6ZVM - chain AAA; structure by X-ray diffraction, 1.80 A resolution.

Chain AAA:
Name: Neurotoxin
Organism: Clostridium botulinum
UniProtKB: Q8GR96 (Q8GR96_CLOBO); residues 857-1291 here = UniProt positions 857-1291
Amino-acid sequence (438 residues; each row starts with the number of its first residue):
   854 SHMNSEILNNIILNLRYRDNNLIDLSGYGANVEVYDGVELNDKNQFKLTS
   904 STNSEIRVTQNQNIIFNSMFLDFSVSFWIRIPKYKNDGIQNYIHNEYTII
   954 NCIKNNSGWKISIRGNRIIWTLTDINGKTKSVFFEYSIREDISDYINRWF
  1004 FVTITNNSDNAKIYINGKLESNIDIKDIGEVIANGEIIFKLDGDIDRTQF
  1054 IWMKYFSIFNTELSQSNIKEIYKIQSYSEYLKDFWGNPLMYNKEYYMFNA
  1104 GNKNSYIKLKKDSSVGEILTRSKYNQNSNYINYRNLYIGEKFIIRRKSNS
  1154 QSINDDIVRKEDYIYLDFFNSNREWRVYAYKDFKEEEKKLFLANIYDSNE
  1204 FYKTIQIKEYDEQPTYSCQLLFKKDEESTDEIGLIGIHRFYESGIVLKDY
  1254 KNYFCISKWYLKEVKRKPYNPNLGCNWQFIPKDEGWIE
Unresolved in the structure: 854-855, 1152-1156, 1246-1251
Differences from the reference sequence: expression tag (854-856)
What the authors report for this chain:
  - binding site for N-acetyl-alpha-neuraminic acid: Gly1104, Asn1105, Trp1262, Tyr1263, Asn1273, Asn1275, Gly1277
  - binding site for beta-D-galactopyranose: Glu1190, Ile1240, His1241, Ser1260, Trp1262
  - binding site for 2-acetamido-2-deoxy-beta-D-galactopyranose: Glu1190

Summary:
From the paper: a binding site for N-acetyl-alpha-neuraminic acid at Gly1104, Asn1105 and Trp1262 among
others; a binding site for beta-D-galactopyranose at Glu1190, Ile1240 and His1241 among others.
Chain AAA is Neurotoxin (Clostridium botulinum); the structure, Botulinum neurotoxin B2 binding domain in
complex with GD1a, was determined by X-ray diffraction, deposited together with 6ZVN.
